9I7T - chains A and B of the 12 polymer chains in the assembly; structure by electron microscopy, 3.80 A resolution.

== Chain A (and B) ==
Protein: Mitochondrial import receptor subunit (Tom40)-like protein
From: Thermochaetoides thermophila DSM 1495
Notes: chain B of this document is another copy of the same molecule, construct and numbering; everything in this record applies to it too
UniProt: G0S7S2 (G0S7S2_CHATD); residue numbers follow UniProt; this construct covers 1-256, 267-347
Sequence (347 residues; numbered 1 to 347 plus 9 insertion-coded residues; 9 numbers in that range are skipped by the numbering (no residue carries them; nothing is unmodelled there); the number before each row is that of its first residue; a row labelled like 256A-256I holds insertion residues (256A, then the next letters in order)):
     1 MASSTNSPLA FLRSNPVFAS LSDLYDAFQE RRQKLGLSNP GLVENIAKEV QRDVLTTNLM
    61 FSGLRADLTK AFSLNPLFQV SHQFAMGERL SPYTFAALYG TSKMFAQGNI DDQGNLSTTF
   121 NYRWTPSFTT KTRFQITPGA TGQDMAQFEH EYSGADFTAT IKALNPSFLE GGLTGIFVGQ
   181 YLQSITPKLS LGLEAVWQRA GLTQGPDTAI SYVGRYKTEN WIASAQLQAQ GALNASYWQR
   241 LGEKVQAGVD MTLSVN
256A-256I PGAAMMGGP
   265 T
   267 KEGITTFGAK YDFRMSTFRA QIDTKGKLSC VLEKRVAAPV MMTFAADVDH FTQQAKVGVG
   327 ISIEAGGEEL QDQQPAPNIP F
Disordered / not traced: 1-20, 256A-256I
Residues lining bound ligands:
  - DU0 (2-[2-[(1S,2S,4S,5'R,6R,7S,8R,9S,12S,13R,16S)-5',7,9,13-tetramethylspiro[5-oxapentacyclo[10.8.0.02,9.04,8.013,18]icos-18-ene-6,2'-oxane]-16-yl]oxyethyl]propane-1,3-diol), molecule 1: Leu68, Ala303, Pro305, Val306, Ile329
  - DU0, molecule 2: Leu189, Leu191, Val213, Gly214, Tyr216, Trp221, Ala225
  - DU0, molecule 3: Trp221, Ala223, Ala225, Ala235, Ser236, Tyr237
  - 1,2-diacyl-sn-glycero-3-phosphocholine (PC1), molecule 1: His82, Tyr93, Phe95, Ile110, Asp111, Asp112, Gln113, Gly114, Pro138, Gly139
  - 1,2-diacyl-sn-glycero-3-phosphocholine (PC1), molecule 2: His82, Phe84, Tyr93, Asp112, Gln113
  - 1,2-diacyl-sn-glycero-3-phosphocholine (PC1), molecule 3: Phe134, Gln135, Gln143, Asp144, Met145, Ala146, Phe148, Asn165, Pro166, Ser167
  - 1,2-diacyl-sn-glycero-3-phosphocholine (PC1), molecule 4: Phe273, Gly274, Ala275, Tyr277, Ala286, Ile288, Leu294
  - 1,2-diacyl-sn-glycero-3-phosphocholine (PC1), molecule 5: Ile288, Gly292, His316, Phe317
  - diundecyl phosphatidyl choline (PLC): Leu64, Arg65, Ala66, Met86, Leu298, Lys300, Arg301, Val302, Met308, Phe310, Val325, Ile327

== How chain A and chain B interact ==
Pairs across the interface (14):
  Leu64(A) - Ala321(B)  hydrophobic
  Leu64(A) - Val323(B)  hydrophobic
  Met86(A) - Val314(B)  hydrophobic
  Met86(A) - Gln319(B)
  Pro92(A) - Gln319(B)
  Phe310(A) - Val325(B)  hydrophobic
  Val314(A) - Met86(B)  hydrophobic
  Gln319(A) - Met86(B)
  Gln319(A) - Pro92(B)
  Ala321(A) - Leu64(B)  hydrophobic
  Val323(A) - Leu64(B)  hydrophobic
  Val323(A) - Val325(B)  hydrophobic
  Val325(A) - Phe310(B)  hydrophobic
  Val325(A) - Val323(B)  hydrophobic
Interface residues without a listed pair, chain A (11 interface residues in all): Gly63, Ala312
Interface residues without a listed pair, chain B (11 interface residues in all): Gly63, Ala312

== In short ==
The chain A/chain B interface involves 11 residues from each chain. Ligands of chain A: 5 copies of
1,2-diacyl-sn-glycero-3-phosphocholine, 3 copies of compound DU0 and diundecyl phosphatidyl choline.
Chain A and chain B are both Mitochondrial import receptor subunit (Tom40)-like protein (Thermochaetoides
thermophila DSM 1495); the structure, CryoEM structure of the Chaetomium thermophilum TOM holo complex at 3.8
angstrom resolution, was determined by electron microscopy together with 9I6B and 9I7P from the same study.
